Entry 5JEA (X-ray diffraction, 2.65 A resolution); this record covers chains E and F of the 12 polymer chains in the assembly.

[Chain E]
Molecule: Exosome complex component RRP42
Source organism: Saccharomyces cerevisiae (strain ATCC 204508 / S288c)
UniProt: Q12277 (RRP42_YEAST); residues 1-265 here = UniProt positions 1-265
Amino-acid sequence (268 residues; row label = number of the first residue in the row; numbers below 1 keep their minus sign (Gly-2 is residue -2)):
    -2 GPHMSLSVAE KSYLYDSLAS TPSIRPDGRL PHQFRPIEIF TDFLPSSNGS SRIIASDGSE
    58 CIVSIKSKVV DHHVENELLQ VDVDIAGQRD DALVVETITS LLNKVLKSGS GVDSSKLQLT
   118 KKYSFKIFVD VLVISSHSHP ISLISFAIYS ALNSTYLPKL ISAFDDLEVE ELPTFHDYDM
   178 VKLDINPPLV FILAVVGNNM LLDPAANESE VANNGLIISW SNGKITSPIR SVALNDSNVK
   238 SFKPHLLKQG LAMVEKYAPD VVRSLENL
Disordered / not traced: -2 to -1, 159-168
Sequence notes: expression tag (-2 to 0); conflict Ile138 (Val in Q12277)
What the authors report for this chain:
  - conformationally variable residues (order/disorder transition): Ser159 to Leu169

[Chain F]
Molecule: Exosome complex component MTR3
Source organism: Saccharomyces cerevisiae (strain ATCC 204508 / S288c)
UniProt: P48240 (MTR3_YEAST); residue numbers follow UniProt; this construct covers 1-250
Amino-acid sequence (250 residues; numbered 1 to 250; the number before each row is that of its first residue):
     1 MNVQDRRRLL GPAAAKPMAF SNTTTHVPEK KSTDLTPKGN ESEQELSLHT GFIENCNGSA
    61 LVEARSLGHQ TSLITAVYGP RSIRGSFTSQ GTISIQLKNG LLEKYNTNEL KEVSSFLMGI
   121 FNSVVNLSRY PKSGIDIFVY LTYDKDLTNN PQDDDSQSKM TSSQISSLIP HCITSITLAL
   181 ADAGIELVDM AGAGEANGTV VSFIKNGEEI VGFWKDDGDD EDLLECLDRC KEQYNRYRDL
   241 MISCLMNQET
Disordered / not traced: 1-4, 21-42, 150-162, 250
Sequence notes: conflict Thr161 (Met in P48240)
Bound ions: Na+: Thr88, Gln90, Thr92, Ser133

[Chain E / chain F interface]
Pairs across the interface - 52 pairs, chain E then chain F:
  Asp88(E) with Lys111(F), salt bridge
  Leu90(E) with Lys111(F); Met118(F), hydrophobic
  Glu93(E) with Thr107(F); Asn108(F), hydrogen bond; Lys111(F), salt bridge
  Thr94(E) with Lys111(F); Glu112(F); Ser115(F)
  Ser97(E) with Asn108(F); Glu109(F); Glu112(F), hydrogen bond
  Leu98(E) with Glu112(F)
  Lys101(E) with Glu109(F), salt bridge; Glu112(F), salt bridge; Trp214(F); Asp216(F), salt bridge
  Lys221(E) with Asp220(F), salt bridge
  Ser224(E) with Asp217(F), hydrogen bond (side chain-backbone)
  Pro225(E) with Lys215(F); Asp216(F)
  Ile226(E) with Phe213(F), hydrophobic; Trp214(F); Lys215(F), hydrogen bond (backbone-backbone)
  Arg227(E) with Glu112(F), salt bridge; Phe213(F); Trp214(F); Lys215(F); Asp216(F), salt bridge
  Ser228(E) with Phe116(F); Gly212(F); Phe213(F), hydrogen bond (side chain-backbone)
  Asp233(E) with Gln90(F), hydrogen bond (backbone-side chain); Leu127(F)
  Ser234(E) with Gln90(F)
  Val236(E) with Gly119(F); Asn122(F); Ser123(F), hydrogen bond (backbone-side chain)
  Lys237(E) with Ser123(F)
  Ser238(E) with Ile204(F); Glu209(F), hydrogen bond; Ile210(F); Val211(F)
  Phe239(E) with Glu209(F); Ile210(F), hydrogen bond (backbone-backbone)
  Lys240(E) with Glu209(F)
  Pro241(E) with Glu208(F); Leu227(F), hydrophobic
  Leu244(E) with Phe213(F), hydrophobic; Leu223(F), hydrophobic
  Lys245(E) with Leu224(F)
  Leu248(E) with Leu223(F), hydrophobic
Also at the interface, not in a pair above, chain E (28 interface residues in all): Ala89, Thr96, Asn211, Ala230
Also at the interface, not in a pair above, chain F (29 interface residues in all): Ser114

[Overview]
Chain E and chain F form an interface of 28 and 29 residues respectively, with 9 hydrogen bonds and 8 salt
bridges. Polar pairs include Asp88(E)-Lys111(F), Glu93(E)-Lys111(F) and Lys101(E)-Glu109(F). Thr88(F),
Gln90(F), Thr92(F) and Ser133(F) coordinate Na+. The paper reports conformational variability at Ser159(E).
Chain E is Exosome complex component RRP42 and chain F is Exosome complex component MTR3, both from
Saccharomyces cerevisiae (strain ATCC 204508 / S288c); the structure, Structure of a cytoplasmic 11-subunit
RNA exosome complex including Ski7, bound to RNA, was determined by X-ray diffraction.
